PDB entry 9GOK | X-ray diffraction, 1.18 A resolution | chain AAA

Chain AAA:
Name: Lysozyme C
Organism: Gallus gallus
Notes: EC 3.2.1.17
UniProt: P00698 (LYSC_CHICK); residues 1-129 here correspond to UniProt positions 19-147 (UniProt number = residue number + 18)
Sequence (129 residues; each row starts with the number of its first residue):
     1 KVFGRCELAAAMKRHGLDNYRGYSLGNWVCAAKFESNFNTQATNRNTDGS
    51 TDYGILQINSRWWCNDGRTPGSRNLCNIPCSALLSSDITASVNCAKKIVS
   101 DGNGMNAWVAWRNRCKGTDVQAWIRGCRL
Cystine bridges: C6-C127, C30-C115, C64-C80, C76-C94
Metal / ion sites: Na+: S60, C64, S72, R73
Ligand contacts:
  - A1ION (dioxidovanadium(V) complex with (E)-N'-(1-(2-hydroxy-5-methoxyphenyl)ethylidene)furan-2-carbohydrazide), molecule 1: R5, K33, F38, A122, W123, R125
  - A1ION, molecule 2: K33, F34, W123
Swiss-Prot annotation at these positions:
  - active site: E35, D52
  - binding site (substrate): D101

Overview:
Bound to chain AAA: compound A1ION. S60, C64, S72 and R73 coordinate Na+. From UniProt: active-site residues
E35 and D52 and substrate-binding residue D101.
Chain AAA is Lysozyme C (Gallus gallus); the structure, X-ray structure of lysozyme obtained upon reaction
with the dioxidovanadium(V) complex with
(E)-N'-(1-(2-hydroxy-5-methoxyphenyl)ethylidene)furan-2-carbohydrazide), was determined by X-ray diffraction
(same publication as 9GOG).
